7V88 - chains B and C of the 5 polymer chains in the assembly; structure by electron microscopy, 3.30 A resolution.

== Chain B (and C) ==
Molecule: Spike glycoprotein
Organism: Severe acute respiratory syndrome coronavirus 2
Notes: chain C of this document is another copy of the same molecule, construct and numbering; everything in this record applies to it too
UniProtKB: P0DTC2 (SPIKE_SARS2); aligned to UniProt positions 1-1206 over residues 1-1206 (the alignment contains insertions or deletions, so no single offset holds)
Chain sequence (1281 residues; numbered 1 to 1281; the number before each row is that of its first residue):
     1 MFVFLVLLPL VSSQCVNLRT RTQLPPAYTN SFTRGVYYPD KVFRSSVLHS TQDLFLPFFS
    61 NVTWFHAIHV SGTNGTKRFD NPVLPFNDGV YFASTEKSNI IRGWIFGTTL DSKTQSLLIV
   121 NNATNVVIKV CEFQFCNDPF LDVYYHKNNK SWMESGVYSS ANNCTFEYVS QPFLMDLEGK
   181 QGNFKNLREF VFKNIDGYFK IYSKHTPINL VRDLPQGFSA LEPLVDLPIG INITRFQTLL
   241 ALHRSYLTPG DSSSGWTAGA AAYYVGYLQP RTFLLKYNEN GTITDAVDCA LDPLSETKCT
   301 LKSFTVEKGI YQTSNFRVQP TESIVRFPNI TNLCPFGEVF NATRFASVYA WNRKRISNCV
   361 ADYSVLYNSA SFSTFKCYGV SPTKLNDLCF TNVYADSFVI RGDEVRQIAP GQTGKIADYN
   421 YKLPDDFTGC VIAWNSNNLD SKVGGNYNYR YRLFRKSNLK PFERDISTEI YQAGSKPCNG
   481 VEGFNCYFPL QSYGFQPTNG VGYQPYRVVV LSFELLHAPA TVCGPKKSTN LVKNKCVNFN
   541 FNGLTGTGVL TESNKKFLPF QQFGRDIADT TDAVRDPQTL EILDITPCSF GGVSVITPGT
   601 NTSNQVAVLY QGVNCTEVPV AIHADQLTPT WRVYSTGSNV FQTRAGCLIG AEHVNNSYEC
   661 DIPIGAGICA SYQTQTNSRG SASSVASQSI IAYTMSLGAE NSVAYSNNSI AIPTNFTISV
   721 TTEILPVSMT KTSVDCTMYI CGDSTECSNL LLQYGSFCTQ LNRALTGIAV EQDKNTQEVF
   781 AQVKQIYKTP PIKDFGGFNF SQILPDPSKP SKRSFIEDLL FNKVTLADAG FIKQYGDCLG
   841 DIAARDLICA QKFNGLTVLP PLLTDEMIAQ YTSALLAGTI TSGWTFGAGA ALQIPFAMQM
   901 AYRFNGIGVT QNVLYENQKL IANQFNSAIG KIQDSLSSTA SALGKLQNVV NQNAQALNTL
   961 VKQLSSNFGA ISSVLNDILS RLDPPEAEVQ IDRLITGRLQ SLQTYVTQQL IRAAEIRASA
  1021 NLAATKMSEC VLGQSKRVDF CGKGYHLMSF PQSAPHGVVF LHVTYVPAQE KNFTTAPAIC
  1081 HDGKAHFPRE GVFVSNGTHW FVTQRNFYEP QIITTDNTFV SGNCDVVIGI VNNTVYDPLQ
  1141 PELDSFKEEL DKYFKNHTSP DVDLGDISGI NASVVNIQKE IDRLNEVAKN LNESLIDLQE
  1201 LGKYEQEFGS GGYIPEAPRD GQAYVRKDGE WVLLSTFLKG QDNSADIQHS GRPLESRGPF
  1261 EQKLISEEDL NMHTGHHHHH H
Not modelled in the structure: 1-13, 67-80, 145-153, 175-184, 246-259, 620-630, 674-688, 827-851, 1145-1281 (chain C: 1-13, 67-80, 145-153, 175-184, 246-259, 620-632, 674-688, 826-852, 1145-1281)
Cystine bridges: Cys15-Cys136, Cys131-Cys164, Cys289-Cys299, Cys334-Cys359, Cys377-Cys430, Cys389-Cys523, Cys478-Cys486, Cys536-Cys588, Cys615-Cys647, Cys660-Cys669, Cys736-Cys758, Cys741-Cys747, Cys1030-Cys1041, Cys1080-Cys1124
Covalent attachments: N-acetylglucosamine (NAG) linked to Asn61, Asn122, Asn163, Asn232, Asn280, Asn329, Asn341, Asn601, Asn614, Asn655, Asn707, Asn715, Asn799, Asn1072, Asn1096, Asn1132
Sequence notes: variant Arg19 (Thr in P0DTC2), Asp142 (Gly in P0DTC2), Gly156 (Glu in P0DTC2), Arg450 (Leu452 in P0DTC2), Lys476 (Thr478 in P0DTC2), Gly612 (Asp614 in P0DTC2), Asn948 (Asp950 in P0DTC2); engineered mutation Arg679 (Pro681 in P0DTC2), Gly680 (Arg682 in P0DTC2), Ser681 (Arg683 in P0DTC2), Ser683 (Arg685 in P0DTC2), Pro984 (Lys986 in P0DTC2), Pro985 (Val987 in P0DTC2); expression tag (1207-1281)
Swiss-Prot annotation at these positions:
  - glycosylation: Asn17 (N-linked (GlcNAc...) (complex) asparagine), Asn61 (N-linked (GlcNAc...) (hybrid) asparagine), Asn74 (N-linked (GlcNAc...) (complex) asparagine), Asn122 (N-linked (GlcNAc...) (hybrid) asparagine), Asn149 (N-linked (GlcNAc...) (complex) asparagine), Thr676 (O-linked (GlcNAc...) threonine)

== How chain B and chain C interact ==
Residue-residue contacts (112; chain B residue first):
  Asn315(B) - Asp735(C)  hydrogen bond
  Arg317(B) - Met738(C)  hydrogen bond
  Arg317(B) - Asp743(C)  salt bridge
  Arg355(B) - Tyr198(C)  hydrogen bond
  Arg355(B) - Pro228(C)  hydrogen bond (side chain-backbone)
  Arg355(B) - Ile229(C)
  Tyr378(B) - Leu982(C)
  Gly379(B) - Arg981(C)  hydrogen bond (backbone-side chain)
  Gly379(B) - Leu982(C)
  Val380(B) - Arg981(C)
  Val380(B) - Leu982(C)
  Ser381(B) - Arg981(C)  hydrogen bond (backbone-backbone)
  Ser381(B) - Asp983(C)  hydrogen bond
  Lys384(B) - Ser980(C)
  Lys384(B) - Arg981(C)
  Lys384(B) - Leu982(C)
  Lys384(B) - Asp983(C)
  Asn392(B) - Tyr198(C)  hydrogen bond
  Thr428(B) - Arg981(C)
  Ser475(B) - Tyr367(C)
  Phe484(B) - Lys376(C)
  His517(B) - Tyr198(C)
  Lys556(B) - Phe43(C)
  Phe557(B) - Phe43(C)  hydrophobic
  Phe560(B) - Lys41(C)
  Phe560(B) - Pro223(C)  hydrophobic
  Gln561(B) - Lys41(C)
  Gln561(B) - Val42(C)  hydrogen bond (side chain-backbone)
  Gln561(B) - Phe43(C)  hydrogen bond (side chain-backbone)
  Gln562(B) - Lys41(C)  hydrogen bond (backbone-backbone)
  Phe563(B) - Val42(C)
  Phe563(B) - Phe43(C)  hydrogen bond (backbone-backbone)
  Gly564(B) - Phe43(C)
  Arg565(B) - Val42(C)
  Arg565(B) - Phe43(C)  hydrogen bond (backbone-backbone)
  Gln611(B) - Leu859(C)
  Pro663(B) - Leu862(C)  hydrophobic
  Ala666(B) - Pro861(C)  hydrogen bond (backbone-backbone)
  Ala666(B) - Leu862(C)
  Gly667(B) - Leu862(C)  hydrogen bond (backbone-backbone)
  Leu697(B) - Met867(C)  hydrophobic
  Leu697(B) - Gln870(C)
  Leu697(B) - Tyr871(C)
  Ala699(B) - Gln785(C)
  Ala699(B) - Ile786(C)  hydrogen bond (backbone-backbone)
  Glu700(B) - Ile786(C)
  Glu700(B) - Lys788(C)
  Asn701(B) - Gln785(C)  hydrogen bond
  Asn701(B) - Ile786(C)  hydrogen bond (backbone-backbone)
  Asn701(B) - Tyr787(C)
  Asn701(B) - Lys788(C)  hydrogen bond (backbone-backbone)
  Ser702(B) - Lys788(C)
  Val703(B) - Thr881(C)
  Ala704(B) - Gln893(C)
  Tyr705(B) - Pro790(C)  hydrophobic
  Tyr705(B) - Asp794(C)
  Tyr705(B) - Phe795(C)  hydrophobic
  Tyr705(B) - Thr881(C)
  Tyr705(B) - Ile894(C)
  Tyr705(B) - Phe896(C)
  Asn707(B) - Asp794(C)  hydrogen bond
  Asn707(B) - Pro895(C)
  Ser709(B) - Gln893(C)
  Ser709(B) - Pro895(C)
  Ile710(B) - Gln893(C)  hydrogen bond (backbone-side chain)
  Ile710(B) - Ile894(C)  hydrophobic
  Ile710(B) - Pro895(C)
  Ala711(B) - Leu892(C)
  Ala711(B) - Gln893(C)
  Pro713(B) - Leu892(C)  hydrophobic
  Gln955(B) - Arg763(C)
  Thr959(B) - Ser756(C)
  Thr959(B) - Gln760(C)
  Gln963(B) - Tyr754(C)
  Gln963(B) - Gly755(C)
  Gln963(B) - Ser756(C)
  Gln963(B) - Phe757(C)
  Ser966(B) - Gln753(C)  hydrogen bond (side chain-backbone)
  Ser966(B) - Tyr754(C)
  Ser966(B) - Gly755(C)  hydrogen bond (side chain-backbone)
  Asn967(B) - Gln753(C)
  Phe968(B) - Gln753(C)  hydrogen bond (backbone-backbone)
  Phe968(B) - Tyr754(C)  hydrophobic
  Gly969(B) - Gln753(C)
  Arg993(B) - Asp992(C)  salt bridge
  Gln1000(B) - Phe757(C)
  Gln1000(B) - Gln1003(C)  hydrogen bond
  Thr1004(B) - Gln1003(C)
  Ile1011(B) - Ile1011(C)  hydrophobic
  Glu1015(B) - Arg1017(C)
  Arg1037(B) - Glu1029(C)  salt bridge
  Arg1037(B) - Arg1037(C)
  Val1038(B) - Ser1028(C)
  Asp1039(B) - Ser1028(C)
  Gly1044(B) - Ala888(C)
  Glu1070(B) - Ala890(C)
  Glu1070(B) - Leu892(C)
  Asn1072(B) - Gln893(C)  hydrogen bond
  Thr1075(B) - Met898(C)
  Pro1077(B) - Tyr915(C)
  Phe1087(B) - Tyr915(C)  hydrophobic
  Pro1088(B) - Gln911(C)  hydrogen bond (backbone-side chain)
  Val1092(B) - Met898(C)  hydrophobic
  Val1092(B) - Tyr902(C)
  Arg1105(B) - Tyr902(C)
  Arg1105(B) - Asn905(C)
  Ser1121(B) - Asn912(C)  hydrogen bond
  Ser1121(B) - Glu916(C)
  Val1127(B) - Tyr915(C)
  Ile1128(B) - Gln918(C)
  Leu1139(B) - Glu1142(C)
  Gln1140(B) - Glu1142(C)
Other interface residues (no listed pair), chain B (86 interface residues in all): Tyr394, Asn485, Leu515, Lys555, Ala568, Asp569, Phe590, Ala645, Gly665, Met695, Gly698, Ser706, Ser1001, Gln1008, Tyr1045, Val1066, Ala1076, Glu1090, Val1126
Other interface residues (no listed pair), chain C (82 interface residues in all): Tyr38, Asp40, Arg44, Gly197, Glu222, Asn280, Gln782, Lys784, Phe853, Gly855, Pro860, Leu863, Trp884, Val961, Ser965, Asp977, Leu979, Leu1010, Thr1025, Leu1032, Gly1033, Leu1139

== In short ==
86 residues of chain B face 82 of chain C across their interface, with 28 hydrogen bonds and 3 salt bridges.
Polar pairs include Arg317(B)-Asp743(C), Arg993(B)-Asp992(C) and Arg1037(B)-Glu1029(C). N-acetylglucosamine is
covalently linked to Asn61(B), Asn122(B), Asn163(B), Asn232(B), Asn280(B) and Asn329(B) and 10 more.
Chain B and chain C are both Spike glycoprotein (Severe acute respiratory syndrome coronavirus 2); the
structure, Cryo-EM structure of SARS-CoV-2 S-Delta variant (B.1.617.2) in complex with Angiotensin-converting
enzyme 2 (ACE2) ectodomain, two ..., was determined by electron microscopy.
